Entry 9LR9 (electron microscopy, 3.30 A resolution); this record covers chains J and N of the 35 polymer chains in the assembly.

== Chain J ==
Name: Hexon protein
From: Bovine adenovirus 3
UniProtKB: P03278 (CAPSH_ADEB3); numbering as in UniProt (aligned over 1-911)
Sequence (911 residues; each row starts with the number of its first residue):
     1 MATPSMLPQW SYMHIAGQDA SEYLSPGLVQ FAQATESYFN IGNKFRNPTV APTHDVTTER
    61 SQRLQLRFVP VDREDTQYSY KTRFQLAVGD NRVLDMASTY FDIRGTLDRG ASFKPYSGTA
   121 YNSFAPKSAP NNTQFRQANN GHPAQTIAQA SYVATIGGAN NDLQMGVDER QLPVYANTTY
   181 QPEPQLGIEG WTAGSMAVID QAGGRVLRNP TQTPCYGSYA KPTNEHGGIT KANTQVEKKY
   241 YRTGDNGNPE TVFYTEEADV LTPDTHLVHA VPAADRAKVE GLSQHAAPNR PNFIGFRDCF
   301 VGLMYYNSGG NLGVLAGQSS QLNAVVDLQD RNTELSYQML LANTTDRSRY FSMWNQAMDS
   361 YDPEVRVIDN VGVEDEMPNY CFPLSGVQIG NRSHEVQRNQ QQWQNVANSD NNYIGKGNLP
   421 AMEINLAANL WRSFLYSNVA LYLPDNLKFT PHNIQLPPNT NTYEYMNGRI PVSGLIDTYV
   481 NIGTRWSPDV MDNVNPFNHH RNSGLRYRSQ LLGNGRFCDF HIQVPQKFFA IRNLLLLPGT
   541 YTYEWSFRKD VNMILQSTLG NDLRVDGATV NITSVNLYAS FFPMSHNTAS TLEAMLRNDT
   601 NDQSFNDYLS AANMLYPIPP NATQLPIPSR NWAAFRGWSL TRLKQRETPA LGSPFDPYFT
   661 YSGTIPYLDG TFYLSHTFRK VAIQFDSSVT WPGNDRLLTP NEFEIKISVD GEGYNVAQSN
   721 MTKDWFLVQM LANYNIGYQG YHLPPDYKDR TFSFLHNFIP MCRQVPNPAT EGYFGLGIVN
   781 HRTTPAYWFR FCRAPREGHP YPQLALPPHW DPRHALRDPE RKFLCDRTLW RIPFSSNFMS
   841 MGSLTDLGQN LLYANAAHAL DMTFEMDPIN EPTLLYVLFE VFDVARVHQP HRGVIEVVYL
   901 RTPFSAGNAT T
Unresolved in the structure: 1, 911
Swiss-Prot annotation at these positions:
  - site: Gly737 (Involved in interaction with pre-protein VI)
  - modified residue: Ala2 (N-acetylalanine), Tyr899 (Phosphotyrosine)

== Chain N ==
Name: Pre-hexon-linking protein VIII
From: Bovine adenovirus 3
UniProtKB: A0A9W3HR45 (A0A9W3HR45_ADEB3); numbering as in UniProt (aligned over 1-216)
Sequence (216 residues; numbered 1 to 216; the number before each row is that of its first residue):
     1 MSKEIPTPYV WTFQPQMGAA AGASQDYSTR MNWFSAGPDM IHDVNNIRDA QNRILMTQSA
    61 ITATPRNLID PRQWAAHLIK QPVVGTTHVE MPRNEVLEQH LTSHGAQIAG GGAAGDYFKS
   121 PTSARTLIPL TASCLRPDGV FQLGGGSRSS FNPLQTDFAF HALPSRPRHG GIGSRQFVEE
   181 FVPAVYLNPY SGPPDSYPDQ FIRHYNVYSN SVSGYS
Unresolved in the structure: 1, 112-147, 216

== Chain J / chain N interface ==
Contacting residue pairs (72):
  Leu322(J) - Phe34(N)
  Leu322(J) - Ser35(N)
  Leu322(J) - Ala36(N)
  Leu322(J) - Gly37(N)
  Asn323(J) - Ser35(N)  hydrogen bond (backbone-side chain)
  Val326(J) - Ser35(N)
  Asp599(J) - Asp39(N)
  Asp599(J) - Asp43(N)
  Ser629(J) - Tyr27(N)  hydrogen bond (backbone-side chain)
  Arg630(J) - Tyr27(N)
  Arg630(J) - Ser28(N)
  Asn631(J) - Val10(N)
  Asn631(J) - Asp26(N)  hydrogen bond
  Asn631(J) - Ser28(N)
  Asn631(J) - Thr29(N)
  Ala633(J) - Thr29(N)
  Asp686(J) - Phe13(N)
  Asp686(J) - Pro15(N)
  Ser688(J) - Pro15(N)
  Leu851(J) - Val178(N)
  Leu852(J) - Ser174(N)
  Leu852(J) - Val178(N)
  Asn855(J) - Val10(N)
  Asn855(J) - Gln58(N)
  Asn855(J) - Pro183(N)
  Ala856(J) - Val10(N)
  Ala856(J) - Trp11(N)
  Ala856(J) - Phe177(N)  hydrophobic
  Ala857(J) - Val10(N)
  Ala857(J) - Trp11(N)  hydrogen bond (backbone-backbone)
  Ala857(J) - Thr12(N)
  Ala857(J) - Phe13(N)
  Arg886(J) - Met40(N)
  His888(J) - Asp39(N)  salt bridge
  His888(J) - Met40(N)
  Ile895(J) - Ser35(N)
  Glu896(J) - Ser35(N)
  Glu896(J) - Ala36(N)
  Glu896(J) - Gly37(N)
  Glu896(J) - Asp39(N)
  Glu896(J) - Met40(N)
  Val897(J) - Ser35(N)  hydrogen bond (backbone-backbone)
  Val897(J) - Ala36(N)  hydrogen bond (backbone-backbone)
  Val898(J) - Met31(N)  hydrophobic
  Val898(J) - Asn32(N)
  Val898(J) - Ala36(N)  hydrophobic
  Val898(J) - Met40(N)  hydrophobic
  Tyr899(J) - Met31(N)
  Tyr899(J) - Asn32(N)  hydrogen bond (backbone-backbone)
  Leu900(J) - Arg30(N)
  Leu900(J) - Met31(N)  hydrophobic
  Arg901(J) - Ser28(N)
  Thr902(J) - Ser28(N)  hydrogen bond (backbone-side chain)
  Thr902(J) - Thr29(N)
  Pro903(J) - Ser28(N)  hydrogen bond (backbone-side chain)
  Ser905(J) - Tyr27(N)
  Ser905(J) - Ser28(N)  hydrogen bond (side chain-backbone)
  Ser905(J) - Thr29(N)
  Ser905(J) - Arg30(N)  hydrogen bond (side chain-backbone)
  Ala906(J) - Asn32(N)
  Gly907(J) - Arg30(N)
  Gly907(J) - Met31(N)
  Gly907(J) - Asn32(N)
  Asn908(J) - Arg30(N)
  Asn908(J) - Met31(N)
  Asn908(J) - Asn32(N)  hydrogen bond
  Asn908(J) - Trp33(N)
  Asn908(J) - Phe34(N)
  Asn908(J) - Arg48(N)  hydrogen bond (backbone-side chain)
  Ala909(J) - Arg48(N)  hydrogen bond (backbone-side chain)
  Thr910(J) - Ser2(N)
  Thr910(J) - Trp33(N)
Interface residues without a listed pair, chain J (38 interface residues in all): Ala324, Trp632, Val689, His858, Pro890, Phe904
Interface residues without a listed pair, chain N (31 interface residues in all): Ile5, Pro38, Val44, Asn45

== Summary ==
Chain J and chain N form an interface of 38 and 31 residues respectively, with 14 hydrogen bonds and 1 salt
bridge. Among the polar pairs are His888(J)-Asp39(N), Asn323(J)-Ser35(N) and Ser629(J)-Tyr27(N).
Chain J is Hexon protein and chain N is Pre-hexon-linking protein VIII, both from Bovine adenovirus 3; the
structure, Local reconstruction of bovine adenovirus type 3 capsid, was determined by electron microscopy.
